PDB entry 3OA8 | X-ray diffraction, 1.77 A resolution | chains B and D of the 6 polymer chains in the assembly

# Chain B (and D)
Protein: SoxX
Source organism: Starkeya novella
Notes: chain D of this document is another copy of the same molecule, construct and numbering; everything in this record applies to it too
UniProtKB: Q7BQR5 (Q7BQR5_THINO); numbering as in UniProt (aligned over 1-208)
Amino-acid sequence (208 residues; each row starts with the number of its first residue):
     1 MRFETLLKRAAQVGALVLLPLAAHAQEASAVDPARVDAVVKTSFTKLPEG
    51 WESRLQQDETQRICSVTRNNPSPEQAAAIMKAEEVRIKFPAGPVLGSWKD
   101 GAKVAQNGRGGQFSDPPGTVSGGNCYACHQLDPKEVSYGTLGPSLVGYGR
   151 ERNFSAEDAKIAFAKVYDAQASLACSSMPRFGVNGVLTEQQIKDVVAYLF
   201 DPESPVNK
Unresolved in the structure: 1-28
Cystine bridges: Cys64-Cys175
Covalently attached groups: heme c (HEC) linked to Cys125

# Chain B / chain D interface
Pairs across the interface (13):
  Ser29(B) with Ala30(D)
  Asn70(B) with Asn70(D), hydrogen bond (backbone-side chain)
  Pro71(B) with Asn70(D)
  Ser72(B) with Asn69(D); Asn70(D)
  Pro73(B) with Asn69(D); Asn70(D); Leu173(D); Ala174(D)
  Glu74(B) with Leu173(D); Ser176(D); Ser177(D), hydrogen bond (side chain-backbone)
  Ala77(B) with Leu173(D), hydrophobic
Other interface residues (no listed pair), chain D (10 interface residues in all): Arg68, Pro71, Cys175

# Summary
7 residues of chain B face 10 of chain D across their interface, with 2 hydrogen bonds. Polar contacts include
Asn70(B)-Asn70(D) and Glu74(B)-Ser177(D).
Chain B and chain D are both SoxX (Starkeya novella); the structure, Diheme SoxAX, was determined by X-ray
diffraction.
